7AFK - chains C and J of the 9 polymer chains in the assembly; structure by electron microscopy, 4.90 A resolution (low resolution: residue-level contacts below are approximate; hydrogen-bond / salt-bridge calls are withheld).

[Chain C]
Name: 30S ribosomal protein S3
Source organism: Escherichia coli
UniProtKB: C3SQX2 (C3SQX2_ECOLX); numbering as in UniProt (aligned over 1-233)
Chain sequence (233 residues; each row starts with the number of its first residue):
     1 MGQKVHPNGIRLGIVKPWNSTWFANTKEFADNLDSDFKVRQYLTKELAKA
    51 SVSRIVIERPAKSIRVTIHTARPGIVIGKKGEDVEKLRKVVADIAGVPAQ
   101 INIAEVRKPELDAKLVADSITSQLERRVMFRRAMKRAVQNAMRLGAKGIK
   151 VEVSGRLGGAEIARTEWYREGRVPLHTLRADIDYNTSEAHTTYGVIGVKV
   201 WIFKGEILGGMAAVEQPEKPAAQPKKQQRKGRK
Not modelled in the structure: 1, 213-233

[Chain J]
Name: 30S ribosomal protein S10
Source organism: Escherichia coli
UniProtKB: C3SQT7 (C3SQT7_ECOLX); residue numbers follow UniProt; this construct covers 1-103
Chain sequence (103 residues; row label = number of the first residue in the row):
     1 MQNQRIRIRLKAFDHRLIDQATAEIVETAKRTGAQVRGPIPLPTRKERFT
    51 VLISPHVNKDARDQYEIRTHLRLVDIVEPTEKTVDALMRLDLAAGVDVQI
   101 SLG
Not modelled in the structure: 1-3, 103

[How chain C and chain J interact]
Contacting residue pairs (14; chain C residue first):
  Thr21(C) with Phe13(J); Ala94(J); Gly95(J)
  Trp22(C) with Phe13(J); Gly95(J)
  Phe23(C) with Lys11(J); Ala12(J); Phe13(J); Ala94(J); Gly95(J); Asp97(J)
  Glu58(C) with Ala94(J)
  Arg59(C) with Ala94(J)
  Pro60(C) with Ala94(J)
Also at the interface, not in a pair above, chain C (7 interface residues in all): Ala24
Also at the interface, not in a pair above, chain J (8 interface residues in all): Thr69, Val96

[Overview]
7 residues of chain C and 8 residues of chain J are in contact.
Chain C is 30S ribosomal protein S3 and chain J is 30S ribosomal protein S10, both from Escherichia coli; the
structure, Bacterial 30S ribosomal subunit assembly complex state D (head domain), was determined by electron
microscopy, deposited together with 7AF3, 7AF5, 7AF8, 7AFA, 7AFD, 7AFH and 17 further entries.
